PDB entry 7P0X | X-ray diffraction, 2.55 A resolution | chains A and B

[Chain A (and B)]
Protein: Glutaredoxin domain-containing protein
From: Brugia malayi
Notes: chain B of this document is another copy of the same molecule, construct and numbering; everything in this record applies to it too
UniProt: A0A0J9XPH7 (A0A0J9XPH7_BRUMA); numbering as in UniProt (aligned over 1-598)
Sequence (598 residues; each row starts with the number of its first residue):
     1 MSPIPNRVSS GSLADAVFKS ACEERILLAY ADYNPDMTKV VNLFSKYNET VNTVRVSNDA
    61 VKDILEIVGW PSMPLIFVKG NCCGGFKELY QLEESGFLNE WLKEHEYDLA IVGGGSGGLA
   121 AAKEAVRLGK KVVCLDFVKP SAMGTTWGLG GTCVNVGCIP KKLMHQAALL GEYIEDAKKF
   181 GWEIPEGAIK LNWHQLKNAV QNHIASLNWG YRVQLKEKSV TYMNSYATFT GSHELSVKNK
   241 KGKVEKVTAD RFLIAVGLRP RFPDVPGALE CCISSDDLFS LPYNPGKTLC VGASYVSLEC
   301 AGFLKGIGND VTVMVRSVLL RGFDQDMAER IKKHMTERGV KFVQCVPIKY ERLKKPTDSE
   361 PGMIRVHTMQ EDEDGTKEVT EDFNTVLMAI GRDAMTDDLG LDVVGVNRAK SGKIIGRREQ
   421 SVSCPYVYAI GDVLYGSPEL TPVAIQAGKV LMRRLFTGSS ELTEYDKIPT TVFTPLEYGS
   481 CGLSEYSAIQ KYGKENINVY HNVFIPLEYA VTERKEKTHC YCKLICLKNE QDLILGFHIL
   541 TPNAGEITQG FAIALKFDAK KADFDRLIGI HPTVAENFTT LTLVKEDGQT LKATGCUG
Not modelled in the structure: 1-11, 588-598 (chain B: 1-9, 587-594)
Cystine bridges: Cys153-Cys158
Modified / non-standard residues: Cys345 (S-hydroxycysteine; CSO); Sec597 (selenocysteine)
Bound ions: Na+ site 1: Asp136, Tyr222; Na+ site 2: Ala255 (together with FAD)
Residues lining bound ligands: FAD (flavin-adenine dinucleotide): Val112, Gly113, Gly114, Gly115, Ser116, Gly117, Gly118, Leu135, Asp136, Phe137, Val138, Gly151, Thr152, Cys153, Val156, Gly157, Cys158, Lys161, Ser225, Tyr226, Ala227, Ala255, Val256, Gly257, Leu258, Ser275, Tyr295, Val296, Arg392, Leu399, Ile430, Gly431, Asp432, Glu439, Leu440, Thr441, Pro442, Ala444, Phe473
What the authors report for this chain:
  - contacts within the chain: Glu66-Arg418 (hydrogen bond), Trp70-Arg417 (cation-pi contact), Lys79-Asp250, Asn81-Tyr428 (hydrogen bond), Cys22-Leu455 (backbone contact), Cys22-Phe456 (backbone contact), Lys494-Glu586 (salt bridge)
  - binding site for flavin-adenine dinucleotide: Cys153, Cys158
  - mutagenesis - C22S: unchanged catalytic activity on DTNB
  - mutagenesis - C22S: unchanged binding to auranofin
  - mutagenesis - C22S: unchanged stability
  - catalytic residues: Cys153, Cys158

[Chain A / chain B interface]
Residue-residue contacts (162):
  Cys22(A) - Cys596(B)  disulfide
  Glu23(A) - Cys596(B)
  Glu23(A) - Gly598(B)
  Leu128(A) - Gly595(B)
  Cys153(A) - His571(B)
  Cys158(A) - His571(B)
  Cys158(A) - Pro572(B)
  Ile159(A) - His571(B)
  Lys162(A) - Leu507(B)
  Lys162(A) - Glu508(B)  salt bridge
  Lys162(A) - Pro572(B)  hydrogen bond (side chain-backbone)
  Leu163(A) - Phe180(B)
  Leu163(A) - Leu507(B)
  Gln166(A) - Phe180(B)
  Gln166(A) - Glu508(B)
  Ala167(A) - Phe180(B)
  Ala167(A) - Trp182(B)  hydrogen bond (backbone-side chain)
  Leu170(A) - Tyr173(B)
  Leu170(A) - Asp176(B)
  Leu170(A) - Ala177(B)
  Leu170(A) - Phe180(B)  hydrophobic
  Gly171(A) - Trp182(B)
  Tyr173(A) - Leu170(B)
  Ile174(A) - Ala177(B)  hydrophobic
  Ile174(A) - Ile184(B)  hydrophobic
  Asp176(A) - Leu170(B)
  Ala177(A) - Leu170(B)
  Ala177(A) - Ile174(B)  hydrophobic
  Lys179(A) - Ala199(B)
  Phe180(A) - Leu163(B)
  Phe180(A) - Gln166(B)
  Phe180(A) - Ala167(B)
  Phe180(A) - Leu170(B)  hydrophobic
  Phe180(A) - Leu191(B)
  Phe180(A) - Leu196(B)
  Gly181(A) - Lys190(B)
  Gly181(A) - Leu191(B)
  Gly181(A) - Asn192(B)  hydrogen bond (backbone-backbone)
  Gly181(A) - Gln195(B)
  Trp182(A) - Ala167(B)  hydrogen bond (side chain-backbone)
  Trp182(A) - Gly171(B)
  Trp182(A) - Ile189(B)
  Trp182(A) - Lys190(B)
  Trp182(A) - Leu191(B)
  Trp182(A) - Gly306(B)
  Glu183(A) - Ile189(B)
  Glu183(A) - Lys190(B)  hydrogen bond (backbone-backbone)
  Glu183(A) - Asn192(B)  hydrogen bond
  Ile184(A) - Ile174(B)  hydrophobic
  Ile189(A) - Trp182(B)
  Ile189(A) - Glu183(B)
  Lys190(A) - Gly181(B)
  Lys190(A) - Trp182(B)
  Lys190(A) - Glu183(B)  hydrogen bond (backbone-backbone)
  Leu191(A) - Phe180(B)
  Leu191(A) - Gly181(B)
  Leu191(A) - Trp182(B)
  Asn192(A) - Gly181(B)  hydrogen bond (backbone-backbone)
  Asn192(A) - Glu183(B)  hydrogen bond
  Gln195(A) - Lys178(B)
  Gln195(A) - Gly181(B)
  Leu196(A) - Phe180(B)
  Ala199(A) - Lys179(B)
  Ala199(A) - Val511(B)
  His203(A) - Leu507(B)
  His203(A) - Ala510(B)
  Gly306(A) - Trp182(B)
  Thr441(A) - His571(B)
  Pro442(A) - Ile568(B)  hydrophobic
  Pro442(A) - Gly569(B)
  Pro442(A) - His571(B)
  Val443(A) - Ile568(B)  hydrophobic
  Gln446(A) - Asp565(B)  hydrogen bond (side chain-backbone)
  Gln446(A) - Arg566(B)
  Gln446(A) - Ile568(B)
  Lys449(A) - Thr580(B)
  Phe456(A) - Cys596(B)
  Glu464(A) - Arg566(B)  salt bridge
  Glu464(A) - Ile568(B)
  Ile468(A) - Ile568(B)  hydrophobic
  Pro469(A) - Ile568(B)
  Pro469(A) - Ile570(B)  hydrophobic
  Thr471(A) - Ile570(B)
  Leu507(A) - Ile159(B)  hydrophobic
  Leu507(A) - Lys162(B)
  Leu507(A) - Leu163(B)
  Leu507(A) - His203(B)
  Glu508(A) - Lys162(B)  salt bridge
  Glu508(A) - Gln166(B)
  Ala510(A) - His203(B)
  Val511(A) - Ala199(B)
  Asn543(A) - Asn543(B)
  Gly545(A) - Ile570(B)
  Gly545(A) - Thr573(B)
  Glu546(A) - Glu546(B)
  Glu546(A) - Ile547(B)
  Glu546(A) - Thr573(B)
  Glu546(A) - Val574(B)  hydrogen bond (side chain-backbone)
  Glu546(A) - Ala575(B)  hydrogen bond (side chain-backbone)
  Ile547(A) - Glu546(B)
  Thr548(A) - Ile570(B)
  Gln549(A) - Phe551(B)
  Gln549(A) - Leu567(B)
  Gln549(A) - Ile568(B)  hydrogen bond (side chain-backbone)
  Gln549(A) - Gly569(B)
  Gln549(A) - Ile570(B)  hydrogen bond (side chain-backbone)
  Gln549(A) - Ala575(B)
  Gln549(A) - Glu576(B)
  Gly550(A) - Gly550(B)
  Gly550(A) - Phe551(B)
  Phe551(A) - Gln549(B)
  Phe551(A) - Gly550(B)
  Ala552(A) - Leu567(B)  hydrophobic
  Ile553(A) - Asp563(B)
  Ile553(A) - Phe564(B)  hydrophobic
  Ile553(A) - Leu567(B)
  Lys556(A) - Arg566(B)  hydrogen bond (side chain-backbone)
  Lys556(A) - Leu567(B)
  Phe557(A) - Phe557(B)  hydrophobic
  Phe557(A) - Ala559(B)  hydrophobic
  Phe557(A) - Asp563(B)
  Ala559(A) - Phe557(B)  hydrophobic
  Asp563(A) - Ile553(B)
  Asp563(A) - Phe557(B)
  Phe564(A) - Ile553(B)  hydrophobic
  Asp565(A) - Gln446(B)  hydrogen bond (backbone-side chain)
  Arg566(A) - Gln446(B)
  Arg566(A) - Glu464(B)  salt bridge
  Arg566(A) - Lys556(B)  hydrogen bond (backbone-side chain)
  Leu567(A) - Gln549(B)
  Leu567(A) - Ala552(B)  hydrophobic
  Leu567(A) - Ile553(B)
  Leu567(A) - Lys556(B)
  Ile568(A) - Pro442(B)  hydrophobic
  Ile568(A) - Val443(B)  hydrophobic
  Ile568(A) - Gln446(B)
  Ile568(A) - Glu464(B)
  Ile568(A) - Ile468(B)  hydrophobic
  Ile568(A) - Pro469(B)
  Ile568(A) - Gln549(B)  hydrogen bond (backbone-side chain)
  Gly569(A) - Pro442(B)
  Gly569(A) - Gln549(B)
  Ile570(A) - Pro469(B)  hydrophobic
  Ile570(A) - Thr471(B)
  Ile570(A) - Gly545(B)
  Ile570(A) - Thr548(B)
  Ile570(A) - Gln549(B)  hydrogen bond (backbone-side chain)
  His571(A) - Cys153(B)
  His571(A) - Cys158(B)
  His571(A) - Ile159(B)
  His571(A) - Thr441(B)
  His571(A) - Pro442(B)
  His571(A) - Phe473(B)
  Pro572(A) - Cys158(B)
  Pro572(A) - Lys162(B)  hydrogen bond (backbone-side chain)
  Pro572(A) - Phe473(B)
  Thr573(A) - Gly545(B)
  Thr573(A) - Glu546(B)
  Val574(A) - Glu546(B)  hydrogen bond (backbone-side chain)
  Ala575(A) - Glu546(B)  hydrogen bond (backbone-side chain)
  Ala575(A) - Gln549(B)
  Glu576(A) - Gln549(B)
Other interface residues (no listed pair), chain A (83 interface residues in all): Lys19, Glu24, Lys178, Pro185, Val200, Ile307, Thr457, Thr470, Phe473, Ala554, Thr580
Other interface residues (no listed pair), chain B (80 interface residues in all): Pro185, Val200, Ile307, Lys449, Thr470, Ala554, Thr579
Inter-chain disulfides: Cys22(A)-Cys596(B)
The authors on this interface:
  - residue pairs: Cys22(A)-Cys596(B) (covalent link)

[Summary]
83 residues of chain A and 80 residues of chain B are in contact; the contacts include 1 disulfide bond, 22
hydrogen bonds and 4 salt bridges. Polar contacts include Lys162(A)-Glu508(B), Glu464(A)-Arg566(B) and
Lys162(A)-Pro572(B). The authors report a contact between Cys22(A) and Cys596(B). The paper reports catalytic
residues Cys153(A) and Cys158(A); C22S of chain A leaves catalytic activity on DTNB unchanged.
Chain A and chain B are both Glutaredoxin domain-containing protein (Brugia malayi); the structure, Crystal
structure of Thioredoxin reductase from Brugia Malayi, was determined by X-ray diffraction together with 7PUT
and 7PVJ from the same study.
